Entry 5B0Y (X-ray diffraction, 2.56 A resolution); this record covers chains G and H of the 10 polymer chains in the assembly.

# Chain G
Name: Histone H2A type 1-B/E
Organism: Homo sapiens
UniProtKB: P04908 (H2A1B_HUMAN); residues 0-129 here correspond to UniProt positions 1-130 (UniProt number = residue number + 1)
Chain sequence (133 residues; row label = number of the first residue in the row; numbers below 1 keep their minus sign (Gly-3 is residue -3)):
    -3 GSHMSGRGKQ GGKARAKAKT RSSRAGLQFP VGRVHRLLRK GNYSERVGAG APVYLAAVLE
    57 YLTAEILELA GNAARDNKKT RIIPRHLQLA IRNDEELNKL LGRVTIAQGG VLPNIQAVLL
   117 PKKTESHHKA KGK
Disordered / not traced: -3 to 14, 119-129
Sequence notes: expression tag (-3 to -1)
Curated features (UniProtKB/Swiss-Prot):
  - modified residue: Ser1 (N-acetylserine), Arg3 (Citrulline), Lys5 (N6-(2-hydroxyisobutyryl)lysine), Lys9 (N6-(2-hydroxyisobutyryl)lysine), Lys13 (N6-(beta-hydroxybutyryl)lysine), Lys36 (N6-(2-hydroxyisobutyryl)lysine), Lys74 (N6-(2-hydroxyisobutyryl)lysine), Lys75 (N6-(2-hydroxyisobutyryl)lysine), Lys95 (N6-(2-hydroxyisobutyryl)lysine), Gln104 (N5-methylglutamine), Lys118 (N6-(2-hydroxyisobutyryl)lysine), Lys119 (N6-crotonyllysine), Thr120 (Phosphothreonine), Lys125 (N6-crotonyllysine)
  - cross-link (Glycyl lysine isopeptide (Lys-Gly)): Lys13 (interchain with G-Cter in ubiquitin), Lys15 (interchain with G-Cter in ubiquitin), Lys119 (interchain with G-Cter in ubiquitin)

# Chain H
Name: Histone H2B type 1-J
Organism: Homo sapiens
UniProtKB: P06899 (H2B1J_HUMAN); residues 0-125 here correspond to UniProt positions 1-126 (UniProt number = residue number + 1)
Chain sequence (129 residues; numbered -3 to 125; the number before each row is that of its first residue; numbers below 1 keep their minus sign (Gly-3 is residue -3)):
    -3 GSHMPEPAKS APAPKKGSKK AVTKAQKKDG KKRKRSRKES YSIYVYKVLK QVHPDTGISS
    57 KAMGIMNSFV NDIFERIAGE ASRLAHYNKR STITSREIQT AVRLLLPGEL AKHAVSEGTK
   117 AVTKYTSAK
Disordered / not traced: -3 to 32, 125
Sequence notes: expression tag (-3 to -1)
Curated features (UniProtKB/Swiss-Prot):
  - modified residue: Pro1 (N-acetylproline), Glu2 (ADP-ribosyl glutamic acid), Lys5 (N6-(2-hydroxyisobutyryl)lysine), Ser6 (ADP-ribosylserine), Lys11 (N6-(beta-hydroxybutyryl)lysine), Lys12 (N6-(2-hydroxyisobutyryl)lysine), Ser14 (Phosphoserine), Lys15 (N6-acetyllysine), Lys16 (N6-(beta-hydroxybutyryl)lysine), Lys20 (N6-(2-hydroxyisobutyryl)lysine), Lys23 (N6-(2-hydroxyisobutyryl)lysine), Lys24 (N6-(2-hydroxyisobutyryl)lysine), Lys34 (N6-(2-hydroxyisobutyryl)lysine), Glu35 (PolyADP-ribosyl glutamic acid), Ser36 (Phosphoserine), Lys43 (N6-(2-hydroxyisobutyryl)lysine), Lys46 (N6-(2-hydroxyisobutyryl)lysine), Lys57 (N6,N6-dimethyllysine), Arg79 (Dimethylated arginine), Lys85 (N6,N6,N6-trimethyllysine) and 6 more in UniProt
  - glycosylation: Ser112 (O-linked (GlcNAc) serine)
  - cross-link (Glycyl lysine isopeptide (Lys-Gly)): Lys5 (interchain with G-Cter in SUMO2), Lys20 (interchain with G-Cter in SUMO2), Lys34 (interchain with G-Cter in ubiquitin), Lys120 (interchain with G-Cter in ubiquitin)

# Chain G / chain H interface
Contacting residue pairs (120):
  Arg17(G) - Tyr121(H)
  Arg20(G) - Lys120(H)
  Arg20(G) - Tyr121(H)
  Arg20(G) - Ala124(H)
  Ala21(G) - Ala117(H)
  Ala21(G) - Lys120(H)
  Ala21(G) - Tyr121(H)  hydrophobic
  Gly22(G) - Lys120(H)
  Gln24(G) - Tyr40(H)
  Gln24(G) - Lys43(H)
  Gln24(G) - Gln47(H)  hydrogen bond
  Phe25(G) - Tyr40(H)  hydrophobic
  Phe25(G) - Val44(H)  hydrophobic
  Pro26(G) - Tyr40(H)
  Arg29(G) - Glu35(H)  salt bridge
  Arg29(G) - Ser36(H)  hydrogen bond (side chain-backbone)
  Arg29(G) - Tyr40(H)
  Val30(G) - Phe70(H)  hydrophobic
  Arg32(G) - Glu35(H)  salt bridge
  Leu33(G) - Tyr37(H)
  Leu33(G) - Phe70(H)  hydrophobic
  Leu34(G) - Phe70(H)  hydrophobic
  Leu34(G) - Ala74(H)  hydrophobic
  Tyr39(G) - Phe70(H)
  Tyr39(G) - Glu71(H)  hydrogen bond
  Tyr39(G) - Ala74(H)  hydrophobic
  Tyr39(G) - Gly75(H)
  Tyr39(G) - Ser78(H)  hydrogen bond (backbone-side chain)
  Tyr39(G) - Ile89(H)  hydrophobic
  Ser40(G) - Ser87(H)
  Ser40(G) - Ile89(H)
  Glu41(G) - Ser87(H)  hydrogen bond (backbone-backbone)
  Arg42(G) - Ser87(H)  hydrogen bond (backbone-backbone)
  Arg42(G) - Thr88(H)
  Arg42(G) - Ile89(H)  hydrogen bond (backbone-backbone)
  Val43(G) - Ile89(H)
  Gly44(G) - Thr88(H)
  Gly44(G) - Ile89(H)  hydrogen bond (backbone-backbone)
  Gly46(G) - Ser91(H)
  Gly46(G) - Val118(H)
  Ala47(G) - Ile89(H)
  Ala47(G) - Thr90(H)
  Ala47(G) - Ser91(H)
  Val49(G) - Ala117(H)
  Val49(G) - Val118(H)
  Val49(G) - Tyr121(H)  hydrophobic
  Tyr50(G) - Ser91(H)
  Tyr50(G) - Ile94(H)  hydrophobic
  Tyr50(G) - Gln95(H)  hydrogen bond
  Tyr50(G) - Val111(H)  hydrogen bond (side chain-backbone)
  Tyr50(G) - Gly114(H)
  Tyr50(G) - Thr115(H)
  Tyr50(G) - Val118(H)  hydrophobic
  Leu51(G) - Phe70(H)  hydrophobic
  Leu51(G) - Ile73(H)  hydrophobic
  Leu51(G) - Ile94(H)
  Ala53(G) - Glu113(H)
  Ala53(G) - Gly114(H)
  Ala53(G) - Ala117(H)  hydrophobic
  Val54(G) - Ile73(H)  hydrophobic
  Val54(G) - Val98(H)  hydrophobic
  Val54(G) - Ala110(H)
  Leu55(G) - Ile69(H)  hydrophobic
  Leu55(G) - Phe70(H)
  Glu56(G) - Val44(H)
  Tyr57(G) - Leu106(H)
  Tyr57(G) - His109(H)
  Tyr57(G) - Ala110(H)
  Tyr57(G) - Glu113(H)
  Leu58(G) - Phe65(H)  hydrophobic
  Leu58(G) - Ile69(H)  hydrophobic
  Leu58(G) - Leu102(H)  hydrophobic
  Leu58(G) - Leu106(H)  hydrophobic
  Thr59(G) - Met62(H)
  Thr59(G) - Val66(H)
  Ala60(G) - Val44(H)  hydrophobic
  Ile62(G) - Met62(H)  hydrophobic
  Ile62(G) - Phe65(H)  hydrophobic
  Leu63(G) - Val41(H)
  Leu63(G) - Leu45(H)  hydrophobic
  Leu63(G) - His49(H)
  Leu63(G) - Met62(H)  hydrophobic
  Glu64(G) - His49(H)  hydrogen bond (backbone-side chain)
  Gly67(G) - His49(H)
  Asn68(G) - His49(H)
  Thr76(G) - Asp51(H)
  Thr76(G) - Thr52(H)
  Thr76(G) - Gly53(H)  hydrogen bond (backbone-backbone)
  Arg77(G) - Gly53(H)
  Arg77(G) - Ile54(H)
  Arg77(G) - Ser55(H)
  Ile78(G) - Leu45(H)  hydrophobic
  Ile78(G) - Thr52(H)
  Ile78(G) - Gly53(H)  hydrogen bond (backbone-backbone)
  Ile78(G) - Ile54(H)
  Ile78(G) - Ser55(H)  hydrogen bond (backbone-backbone)
  Ile78(G) - Ala58(H)
  Ile79(G) - Ser55(H)
  Ile79(G) - Ala58(H)
  Pro80(G) - Ser55(H)
  Pro80(G) - Lys57(H)
  Pro80(G) - Ala58(H)
  Pro80(G) - Ile61(H)  hydrophobic
  Leu83(G) - Ala58(H)
  Leu83(G) - Ile61(H)  hydrophobic
  Leu83(G) - Met62(H)  hydrophobic
  Glu92(G) - Pro103(H)
  Glu92(G) - Gly104(H)
  Glu92(G) - Glu105(H)  hydrogen bond (side chain-backbone)
  Glu92(G) - Leu106(H)  hydrogen bond (side chain-backbone)
  Leu93(G) - Leu106(H)
  Lys95(G) - Pro103(H)
  Leu96(G) - Arg72(H)  hydrogen bond (backbone-side chain)
  Leu96(G) - Leu101(H)
  Leu96(G) - Leu102(H)  hydrophobic
  Leu97(G) - Phe65(H)  hydrophobic
  Val100(G) - Asp68(H)
  Val100(G) - Arg72(H)
  Ile102(G) - Ile61(H)  hydrophobic
  Ala103(G) - Ile61(H)
Other interface residues (no listed pair), chain G (53 interface residues in all): Ser19, Leu23, Glu61
Other interface residues (no listed pair), chain H (57 interface residues in all): Val48, His82

# Overview
The interface between chain G and chain H involves 53 residues on one side and 57 on the other, with 17
hydrogen bonds and 2 salt bridges. Polar contacts include Arg29(G)-Glu35(H), Arg32(G)-Glu35(H) and
Gln24(G)-Gln47(H).
Here chain G is Histone H2A type 1-B/E and chain H is Histone H2B type 1-J, both from Homo sapiens. Entry 5B0Y
(Crystal structure of the nucleosome containing histone H3 with the crotonylated lysine 122) was determined by
X-ray diffraction together with 5B0Z from the same study.
